Entry 7KZV (electron microscopy, 4.20 A resolution (low resolution: residue-level contacts below are approximate; hydrogen-bond / salt-bridge calls are withheld)); this record covers chains S and W of the 19 polymer chains in the assembly.

[Chain S]
Name: Fanconi anemia group A protein
Organism: Homo sapiens
UniProtKB: O15360 (FANCA_HUMAN); numbering as in UniProt (aligned over 1-1455)
Sequence (1477 residues; row label = number of the first residue in the row):
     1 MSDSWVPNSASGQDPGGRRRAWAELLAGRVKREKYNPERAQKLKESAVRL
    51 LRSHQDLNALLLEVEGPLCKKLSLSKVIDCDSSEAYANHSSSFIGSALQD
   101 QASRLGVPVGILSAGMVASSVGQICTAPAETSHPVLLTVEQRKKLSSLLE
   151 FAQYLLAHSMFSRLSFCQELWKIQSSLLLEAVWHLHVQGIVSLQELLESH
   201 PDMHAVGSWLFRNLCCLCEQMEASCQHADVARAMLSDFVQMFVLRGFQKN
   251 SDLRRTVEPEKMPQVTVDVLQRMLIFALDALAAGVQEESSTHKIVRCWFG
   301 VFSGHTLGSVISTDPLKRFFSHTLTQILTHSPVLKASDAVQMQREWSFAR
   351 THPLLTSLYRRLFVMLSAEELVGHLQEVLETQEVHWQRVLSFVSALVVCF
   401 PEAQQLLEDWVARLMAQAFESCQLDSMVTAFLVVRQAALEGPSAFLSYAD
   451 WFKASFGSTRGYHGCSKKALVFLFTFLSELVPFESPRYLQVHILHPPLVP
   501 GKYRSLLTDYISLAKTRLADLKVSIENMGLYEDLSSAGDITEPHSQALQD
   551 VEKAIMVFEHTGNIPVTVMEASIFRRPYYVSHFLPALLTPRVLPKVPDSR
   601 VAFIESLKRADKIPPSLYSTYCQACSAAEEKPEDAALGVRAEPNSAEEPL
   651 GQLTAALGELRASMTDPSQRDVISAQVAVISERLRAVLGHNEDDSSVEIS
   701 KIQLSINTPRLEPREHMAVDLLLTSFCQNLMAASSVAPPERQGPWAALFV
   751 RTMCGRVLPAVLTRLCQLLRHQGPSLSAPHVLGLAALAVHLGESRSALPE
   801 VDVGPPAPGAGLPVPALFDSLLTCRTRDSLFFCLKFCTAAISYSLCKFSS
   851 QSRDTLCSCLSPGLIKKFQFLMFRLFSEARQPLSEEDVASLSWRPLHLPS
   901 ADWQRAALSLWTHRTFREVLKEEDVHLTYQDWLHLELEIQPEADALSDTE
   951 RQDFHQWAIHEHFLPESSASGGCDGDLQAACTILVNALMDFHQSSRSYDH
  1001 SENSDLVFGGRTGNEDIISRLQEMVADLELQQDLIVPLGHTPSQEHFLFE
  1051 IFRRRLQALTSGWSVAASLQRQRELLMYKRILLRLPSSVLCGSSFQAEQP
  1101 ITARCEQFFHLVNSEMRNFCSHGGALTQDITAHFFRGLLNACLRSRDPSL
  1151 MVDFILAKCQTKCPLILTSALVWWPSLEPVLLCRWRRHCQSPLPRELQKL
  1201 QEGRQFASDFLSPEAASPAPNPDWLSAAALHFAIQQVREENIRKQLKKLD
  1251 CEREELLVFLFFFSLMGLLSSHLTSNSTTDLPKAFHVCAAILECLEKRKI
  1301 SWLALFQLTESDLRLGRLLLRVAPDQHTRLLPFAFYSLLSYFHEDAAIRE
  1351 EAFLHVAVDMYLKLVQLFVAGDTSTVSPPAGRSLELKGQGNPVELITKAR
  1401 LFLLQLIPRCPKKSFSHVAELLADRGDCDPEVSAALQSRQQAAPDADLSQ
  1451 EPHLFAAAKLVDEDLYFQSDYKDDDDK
Disordered / not traced: 1-18, 64-90, 126-138, 247-264, 440-445, 498-502, 525-541, 628-647, 691-708, 806-812, 883-896, 1034-1042, 1370-1390, 1444-1477
Sequence notes: expression tag (1456-1477)
Curated features (UniProtKB/Swiss-Prot):
  - motif: Arg18 to Lys34 (Nuclear localization signal)
  - modified residue: Ser1449 (Phosphoserine)
  - natural variant: Asn8 (N8K: In FANCA), Ala181 (A181V: In FANCA), Leu210 (L210R: In FANCA), Leu244 (L244F: In FANCA), Asp252 (D252G: In FANCA), Arg435 (R435C: In FANCA), His492 (H492R: In FANCA), Asp598 (D598N: In FANCA), Leu660 (L660P: In FANCA), Leu817 (L817P: In FANCA), Tyr843 (Y843D: In FANCA), Leu845 (L845P: In FANCA), 20 further natural variant entries in UniProt
From the paper describing this entry:
  - disease-associated variants - R951W: abolished growth in response to mitomycin C (MMC) (citing earlier work)
  - disease-associated variants - R951W: abolished catalytic activity on FANCD2 ubiquitination (citing earlier work)
  - disease-associated variants - L845P, E936G, R1055L, R1055W: decreased growth in response to MMC (citing earlier work)

[Chain W]
Name: Fanconi anemia core complex-associated protein 20
Organism: Homo sapiens
Sequence (39 residues; row label = number of the first residue in the row; note: 68 numbers in that range are skipped by the numbering (no residue carries them; nothing is unmodelled there); X marks 16 residues of unknown identity (built as UNK)):
     1 XXXXXXXXX
    73 EPTEVFTVGPKTFSWTPFPPDLW
   101 XXXXXXX

[How chain S and chain W interact]
Contacting residue pairs (32; chain S residue first):
  Arg661(S) - Val77(W)
  Arg661(S) - Phe78(W)
  Arg661(S) - Thr79(W)
  Met664(S) - Val80(W)
  Thr665(S) - Val80(W)
  Leu711(S) - Leu94(W)
  Leu711(S) - Trp95(W)
  His716(S) - Pro92(W)
  Asp720(S) - Phe90(W)
  Leu723(S) - Phe90(W)
  Thr724(S) - Trp87(W)
  Thr724(S) - Phe90(W)
  Gln728(S) - Val77(W)
  Gln728(S) - Trp87(W)
  Met731(S) - Phe85(W)
  Ala732(S) - Thr79(W)
  Ser735(S) - Lys83(W)
  Ser735(S) - Phe85(W)
  Val736(S) - Val80(W)
  Arg764(S) - Phe90(W)
  Arg764(S) - Pro92(W)
  Gln767(S) - Trp95(W)
  Leu768(S) - Phe90(W)
  Gln772(S) - Pro91(W)
  Gln772(S) - Pro92(W)
  Gln772(S) - Trp95(W)
  His780(S) - Trp87(W)
  His780(S) - Thr88(W)
  His780(S) - Pro89(W)
  His780(S) - Phe90(W)
  Glu1002(S) - Trp95(W)
  Asn1003(S) - Trp95(W)
Also at the interface, not in a pair above, chain S (38 interface residues in all): Gly658, Pro709, Arg710, Cys727, Pro759, Thr763, Cys766, His771, Leu776, Pro779, Pro799, Glu800, Val801, Asp802, Val803, His1000, Ser1004, Asp1005
Also at the interface, not in a pair above, chain W (15 interface residues in all): Asp93

[Overview]
The interface between chain S and chain W involves 38 residues on one side and 15 on the other. The paper
reports that L845P, E936G and R1055L of chain S, among others, reduce growth in response to MMC; R951W of
chain S abolishes growth in response to mitomycin C (MMC).
Here chain S is Fanconi anemia group A protein and chain W is Fanconi anemia core complex-associated protein
20, both from Homo sapiens. Entry 7KZV (Structure of the human fanconi anaemia Core-UBE2T-ID-DNA complex in
closed state) was determined by electron microscopy (same publication as 7KZP, 7KZQ, 7KZR, 7KZS and 7KZT).
